Entry 7D2Z (X-ray diffraction, 1.97 A resolution); this record covers chains A and B.

== Chain A ==
Protein: SR31 against SARS-CoV-2 RBD, non neutralizing
Source organism: synthetic construct
Sequence (144 residues; row label = number of the first residue in the row; numbers below 1 keep their minus sign (Gly-3 is residue -3)):
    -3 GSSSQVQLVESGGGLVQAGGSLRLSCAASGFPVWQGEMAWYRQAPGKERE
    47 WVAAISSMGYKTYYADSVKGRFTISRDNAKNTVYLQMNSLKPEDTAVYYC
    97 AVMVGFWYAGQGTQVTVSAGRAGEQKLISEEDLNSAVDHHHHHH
Not modelled in the structure: -3, 115-140
Cystine bridges: Cys22-Cys96

== Chain B ==
Protein: Spike protein S1
Source organism: Severe acute respiratory syndrome coronavirus 2
Notes: fragment: Receptor binding domain (RBD)
UniProt: P0DTC2 (SPIKE_SARS2); residues 330-531 here = UniProt positions 330-531
Sequence (213 residues; numbered 327 to 539; the number before each row is that of its first residue):
   327 AGSPNITNLCPFGEVFNATRFASVYAWNRKRISNCVADYSVLYNSASFST
   377 FKCYGVSPTKLNDLCFTNVYADSFVIRGDEVRQIAPGQTGKIADYNYKLP
   427 DDFTGCVIAWNSNNLDSKVGGNYNYLYRLFRKSNLKPFERDISTEIYQAG
   477 STPCNGVEGFNCYFPLQSYGFQPTNGVGYQPYRVVVLSFELLHAPATVCG
   527 PKKSTGTLEVLFQ
Not modelled in the structure: 327
Sequence notes: expression tag (327-329, 532-539)
Cystine bridges: Cys336-Cys361, Cys379-Cys432, Cys391-Cys525, Cys480-Cys488
Covalent attachments: glycan linked to Asn343
Curated features (UniProtKB/Swiss-Prot):
  - region: Arg403 to Asp405 (Integrin-binding motif), Asn448 to Phe456 (Immunodominant HLA epitope recognized by the CD8+)
  - glycosylation (N-linked (GlcNAc...) asparagine): Asn331 (complex), Asn343 (complex)
  - natural variant: Gly339 (G339D: In strain: Omicron/BA.1, Omicron/BA.2 and 4 more; G339H: In strain: Omicron/BA.2.75, Omicron/XBB.1.5 and 1 more), Arg346 (R346K: In strain: Mu/B.1.621; R346T: In strain: Omicron/BQ.1.1, Omicron/XBB.1.5 and 1 more), Leu368 (L368I: In strain: Omicron/XBB.1.5, Omicron/EG.5.1), Ser371 (S371F: In strain: Omicron/BA.2, Omicron/BA.2.12.1 and 6 more; S371L: In strain: Omicron/BA.1), Ser373 (S373P: In strain: Omicron/BA.1, Omicron/BA.2 and 7 more), Ser375 (S375F: In strain: Omicron/BA.1, Omicron/BA.2 and 7 more), Thr376 (T376A: In strain: Omicron/BA.2, Omicron/BA.2.12.1 and 5 more), Asp405 (D405N: In strain: Omicron/BA.2, Omicron/BA.2.12.1 and 6 more), Arg408 (R408S: In strain: Omicron/BA.2, Omicron/BA.2.12.1 and 6 more), Lys417 (K417N: In strain: Beta/B.1.351, Omicron/BA.1 and 8 more; K417T: In strain: Gamma/P.1), Asn440 (N440K: In strain: Omicron/BA.1, Omicron/BA.2 and 7 more), Lys444 (K444T: In strain: Omicron/BQ.1.1), 16 further natural variant entries in UniProt
  - mutagenesis: Asn331 (N331Q: Reduced viral infectivity), Asn343 (N343Q: Reduced viral infectivity), Leu452 (L452R: Increased resistance to neutralizing antibodies. Decreases HLA binding to NF9 epitope. Increased binding affinity to human ACE2), Tyr453 (Y453F: Decreased HLA binding to NF9 epitope. Increased binding affinity to human ACE2), Ala475 (A475V: Increased resistance to neutralizing antibodies), Val483 (V483A: Increased resistance to neutralizing antibodies), Glu484 (E484D: Increased replication in human TMEM106B overexpressing cells), Phe490 (F490L: Increased resistance to neutralizing antibodies and human covalescent sera neutralization), Gln493 (Q493N: Reduced host ACE2-binding affinity in vitro; Q493Y: Reduced host ACE2-binding affinity in vitro), Asn501 (N501T: Reduced host ACE2-binding affinity in vitro; N501Y: Increased binding affinity to human ACE2), His519 (H519P: Increased resistance to human covalescent sera neutralization)
What the authors report for this chain:
  - post-translational modification sites: Asn343
  - conformationally variable residues (helix shift): Asp364 to Asn370, Ser383 to Asn388

== How chain A and chain B interact ==
Contacting residue pairs (75; chain A residue first):
  Ser-1(A) - Lys378(B)
  Ser-1(A) - Cys379(B)
  Ser-1(A) - Tyr380(B)
  Ser0(A) - Lys378(B)
  Ser0(A) - Cys379(B)  hydrogen bond (backbone-backbone)
  Gln1(A) - Phe377(B)
  Val2(A) - Phe377(B)  hydrogen bond (backbone-backbone)
  Val2(A) - Cys379(B)  hydrophobic
  Val2(A) - Pro384(B)  hydrophobic
  Leu4(A) - Ser371(B)
  Gly26(A) - Pro384(B)
  Phe27(A) - Ser383(B)
  Phe27(A) - Pro384(B)
  Pro28(A) - Ser383(B)
  Gln31(A) - Ser383(B)
  Gln31(A) - Thr385(B)  hydrogen bond
  Gln31(A) - Lys386(B)
  Gln31(A) - Lys528(B)  hydrogen bond
  Glu33(A) - Tyr365(B)  hydrogen bond
  Glu33(A) - Ser530(B)  hydrogen bond
  Glu33(A) - Leu534(B)
  Tyr37(A) - Leu368(B)  hydrophobic
  Arg45(A) - Ser366(B)
  Arg45(A) - Leu368(B)
  Trp47(A) - Leu368(B)  hydrophobic
  Trp47(A) - Leu537(B)
  Trp47(A) - Phe538(B)
  Val48(A) - Phe538(B)
  Ala49(A) - Phe538(B)
  Ala50(A) - Leu534(B)  hydrophobic
  Ala50(A) - Phe538(B)  hydrophobic
  Ile51(A) - Leu534(B)
  Ser52(A) - Ser530(B)
  Ser53(A) - Lys528(B)  hydrogen bond (side chain-backbone)
  Ser53(A) - Lys529(B)
  Ser53(A) - Ser530(B)  hydrogen bond (backbone-side chain)
  Met54(A) - Lys529(B)
  Tyr59(A) - Gly532(B)
  Tyr59(A) - Leu534(B)  hydrophobic
  Tyr59(A) - Glu535(B)
  Tyr59(A) - Phe538(B)  hydrophobic
  Tyr60(A) - Phe538(B)
  Ala61(A) - Phe538(B)
  Met99(A) - Ala363(B)  hydrophobic
  Met99(A) - Tyr365(B)  hydrophobic
  Met99(A) - Asn388(B)  hydrogen bond (backbone-side chain)
  Val100(A) - Pro384(B)
  Val100(A) - Thr385(B)
  Val100(A) - Leu387(B)
  Val100(A) - Asn388(B)
  Gly101(A) - Phe338(B)
  Gly101(A) - Ala363(B)
  Gly101(A) - Leu387(B)
  Gly101(A) - Asn388(B)  hydrogen bond (backbone-side chain)
  Phe102(A) - Phe338(B)  hydrophobic
  Phe102(A) - Phe342(B)  hydrophobic
  Phe102(A) - Val367(B)  hydrophobic
  Phe102(A) - Tyr369(B)  hydrophobic
  Trp103(A) - Tyr365(B)  hydrogen bond (side chain-backbone)
  Trp103(A) - Val367(B)  hydrogen bond (backbone-backbone)
  Trp103(A) - Leu368(B)
  Trp103(A) - Tyr369(B)  hydrogen bond (backbone-backbone)
  Trp103(A) - Leu534(B)  hydrophobic
  Trp103(A) - Leu537(B)  hydrophobic
  Tyr104(A) - Tyr369(B)
  Tyr104(A) - Asn370(B)
  Tyr104(A) - Ser371(B)
  Tyr104(A) - Phe374(B)  hydrophobic
  Tyr104(A) - Phe377(B)
  Ala105(A) - Tyr369(B)  hydrogen bond (backbone-backbone)
  Ala105(A) - Asn370(B)
  Ala105(A) - Ser371(B)  hydrogen bond (backbone-backbone)
  Gly106(A) - Asn370(B)
  Gly106(A) - Ser371(B)  hydrogen bond (backbone-side chain)
  Gln107(A) - Ser371(B)  hydrogen bond (backbone-side chain)
Also at the interface, not in a pair above, chain A (35 interface residues in all): Ser-2, Gly32, Tyr95
Also at the interface, not in a pair above, chain B (32 interface residues in all): Asp364, Gly381, Ile434
Interface features reported in the paper:
  - interface residues, chain A: Met99(A), Val100(A), Phe102(A), Trp103(A), Tyr104(A)
  - interface residues, chain B: Val367(B)

== Summary ==
The interface between chain A and chain B involves 35 residues on one side and 32 on the other; the contacts
include 17 hydrogen bonds. Polar pairs include Gln31(A)-Thr385(B), Gln31(A)-Lys528(B) and Glu33(A)-Tyr365(B).
The paper reports interface residues Met99(A), Val100(A) and Val367(B) among others; a modification site at
Asn343(B).
Chain A is SR31 against SARS-CoV-2 RBD, non neutralizing (synthetic construct) and chain B is Spike protein S1
(Severe acute respiratory syndrome coronavirus 2); the structure, Structure of sybody SR31 in complex with the
SARS-CoV-2 S Receptor Binding domain (RBD), was determined by X-ray diffraction (same publication as 7D30).
